8GXZ - chains K and L of the 12 polymer chains in the assembly; structure by electron microscopy, 3.10 A resolution.

Chain K:
Name: V-type ATP synthase, subunit (VAPC-THERM)
Source organism: Thermus thermophilus HB8
UniProt: Q5SIT5 (Q5SIT5_THET8); numbering as in UniProt (aligned over 1-120)
Chain sequence (120 residues; row label = number of the first residue in the row):
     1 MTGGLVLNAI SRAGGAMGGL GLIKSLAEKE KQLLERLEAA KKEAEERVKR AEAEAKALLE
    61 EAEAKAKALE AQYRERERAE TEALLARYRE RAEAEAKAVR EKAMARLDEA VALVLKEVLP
Unresolved in the structure: 1-80

Chain L:
Name: V-type ATP synthase subunit E
Source organism: Thermus thermophilus HB8
UniProt: P74901 (VATE_THET8); residues 1-188 here = UniProt positions 1-188
Chain sequence (188 residues; row label = number of the first residue in the row):
     1 MSKLEAILSQ EVEAEIQALL QEAEAKAEAV KREAEEKAKA LLQARERALE AQYRAALRRA
    61 ESAGELLVAT ARTQARGEVL EEVRRRVREA LEALPQKPEW PEVVRKLALE ALEALPGAKA
   121 LVANPEDLPH LEALARERGV ELQAEPALRL GVRAVGAEGK TQVENSLLAR LDRAWDALSS
   181 KVAQALWG
Unresolved in the structure: 1-60

How chain K and chain L interact:
Contacting residue pairs (33):
  Tyr88(K) - Glu61(L)
  Tyr88(K) - Gly64(L)
  Ala92(K) - Val68(L)  hydrophobic
  Ala92(K) - Ala71(L)
  Glu95(K) - Arg72(L)
  Ala96(K) - Ala75(L)
  Val99(K) - Ala75(L)  hydrophobic
  Val99(K) - Trp187(L)
  Lys102(K) - Leu186(L)
  Lys102(K) - Trp187(L)  hydrogen bond (side chain-backbone)
  Ala103(K) - Val79(L)  hydrophobic
  Ala103(K) - Leu186(L)
  Arg106(K) - Ala185(L)  hydrogen bond (side chain-backbone)
  Arg106(K) - Leu186(L)
  Arg106(K) - Gly188(L)  hydrogen bond (side chain-backbone)
  Leu107(K) - Val79(L)  hydrophobic
  Leu107(K) - Glu82(L)
  Leu107(K) - Val83(L)  hydrophobic
  Leu107(K) - Arg86(L)
  Leu107(K) - Leu186(L)  hydrophobic
  Asp108(K) - Arg86(L)  salt bridge
  Ala110(K) - Leu186(L)  hydrophobic
  Val111(K) - Arg86(L)
  Val114(K) - Val87(L)  hydrophobic
  Val114(K) - Trp175(L)  hydrophobic
  Val114(K) - Leu178(L)  hydrophobic
  Val114(K) - Val182(L)  hydrophobic
  Leu115(K) - Val87(L)  hydrophobic
  Leu115(K) - Ala90(L)  hydrophobic
  Glu117(K) - Leu178(L)
  Val118(K) - Arg170(L)  hydrogen bond (backbone-side chain)
  Leu119(K) - Leu167(L)  hydrophobic
  Pro120(K) - Arg170(L)
Also at the interface, not in a pair above, chain K (23 interface residues in all): Leu85, Arg91, Arg100, Met104, Leu113
Also at the interface, not in a pair above, chain L (31 interface residues in all): Ala63, Leu67, Arg76, Glu78, Leu91, Leu94, Val103, Lys106, Leu171, Lys181

Overview:
23 residues of chain K and 31 residues of chain L are in contact, with 4 hydrogen bonds and 1 salt bridge.
Polar pairs include Asp108(K)-Arg86(L), Lys102(K)-Trp187(L) and Arg106(K)-Ala185(L).
Here chain K is V-type ATP synthase, subunit (VAPC-THERM) and chain L is V-type ATP synthase subunit E, both
from Thermus thermophilus HB8. Entry 8GXZ (1 sulfate and 1 ATP bound V1EG of V/A-ATPase from Thermus
thermophilus) was determined by electron microscopy together with 8GXU, 8GXW, 8GXX and 8GXY from the same
study.
